9BHZ - chain A; structure by X-ray diffraction, 2.22 A resolution.

# Chain A
Name: 2,3-dihydroxybenzoate-AMP ligase
Organism: Acinetobacter baumannii
UniProt: A0A5P1UDB1 (A0A5P1UDB1_ACIBA); residues 1-539 here = UniProt positions 1-539
Amino-acid sequence (574 residues; row label = number of the first residue in the row; numbers below 1 keep their minus sign (Met-34 is residue -34)):
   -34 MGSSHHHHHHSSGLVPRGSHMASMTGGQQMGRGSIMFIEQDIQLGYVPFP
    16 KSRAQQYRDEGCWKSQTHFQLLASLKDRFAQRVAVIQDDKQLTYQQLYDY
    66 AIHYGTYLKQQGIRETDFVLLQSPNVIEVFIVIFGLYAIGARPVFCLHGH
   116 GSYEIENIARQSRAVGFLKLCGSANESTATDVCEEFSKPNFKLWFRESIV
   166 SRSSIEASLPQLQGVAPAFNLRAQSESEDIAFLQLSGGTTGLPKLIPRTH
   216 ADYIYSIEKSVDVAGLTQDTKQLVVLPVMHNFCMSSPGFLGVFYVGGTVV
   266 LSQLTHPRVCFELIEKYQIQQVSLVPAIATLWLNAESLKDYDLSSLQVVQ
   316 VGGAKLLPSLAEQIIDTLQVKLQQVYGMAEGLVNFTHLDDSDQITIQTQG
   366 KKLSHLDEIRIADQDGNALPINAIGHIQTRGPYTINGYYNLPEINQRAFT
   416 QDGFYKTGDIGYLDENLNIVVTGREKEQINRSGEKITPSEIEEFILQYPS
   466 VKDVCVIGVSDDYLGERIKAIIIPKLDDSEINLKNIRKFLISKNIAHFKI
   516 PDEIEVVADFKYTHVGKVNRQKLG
Unresolved in the structure: -34 to 0, 184, 203-204, 464, 476-480, 491-497, 509-510, 520, 527-539
Sequence notes: initiating methionine (-34); expression tag (-33 to 0)
Ligand contacts: Salicyl-AMS (KT0; 5'-O-[(2-hydroxybenzoyl)sulfamoyl]adenosine): Gly202, His245, Asn246, Phe247, Ser251, Val316, Gly317, Gly318, Ala319, Lys320, Val340, Tyr341, Gly342, Met343, Ala344, Glu345, Val348, Gln364, Thr422, Asp424, Val436, Arg439
Reported in the primary citation:
  - binding site for Salicyl-AMS: Asn246, Phe247, Ser251, Val340, Val348
  - mutagenesis - V340A: abolished expression
  - mutagenesis - V348A: decreased catalytic activity on the analogs
  - mutagenesis - F350A (53-fold): increased catalytic activity on 4-Amino-Sal
  - mutagenesis - F350A: unchanged catalytic activity on 3-bromosalicylic acid
  - specificity-determining residues: Phe350

# Overview
Ligands of chain A: Salicyl-AMS. The paper reports a binding site for Salicyl-AMS at Asn246, Phe247 and Ser251
among others; V340A abolishes expression; 3 substitutions were tested in all.
Chain A is 2,3-dihydroxybenzoate-AMP ligase (Acinetobacter baumannii); the structure, Structure of FbsH, an
NRPS adenylation domain in the fimsbactin biosynthetic pathway bound to Salicyl-AMS, was determined by X-ray
diffraction together with 9BHY from the same study.
